1B94 - chains C and B of the 4 polymer chains in the assembly; structure by X-ray diffraction, 1.90 A resolution.

# Chain C
Molecule: 11-nt DNA strand
Sequence (11 nucleotides; each row starts with the number of its first residue):
     1 AAAGATATCTT
Ion coordination: Ca2+: DA7 (shared with 2 residues of chain A)

# Chain B
Name: Restriction endonuclease ecorv
Organism: Escherichia coli
Notes: EC 3.1.21.4
Reference sequence: P04390 (T2E5_ECOLI); residues 2-245 here correspond to UniProt positions 1-244 (UniProt number = residue number - 1)
Amino-acid sequence (244 residues; numbered 2 to 245; the number before each row is that of its first residue):
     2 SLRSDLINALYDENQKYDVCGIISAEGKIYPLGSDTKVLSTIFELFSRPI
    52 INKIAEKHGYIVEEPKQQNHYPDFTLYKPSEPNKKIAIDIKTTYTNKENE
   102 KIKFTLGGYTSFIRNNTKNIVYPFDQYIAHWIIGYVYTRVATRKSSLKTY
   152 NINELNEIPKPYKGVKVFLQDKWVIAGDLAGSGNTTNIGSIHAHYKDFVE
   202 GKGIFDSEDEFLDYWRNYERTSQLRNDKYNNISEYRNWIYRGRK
Ion coordination: Ca2+: Asp-74, Asp-90 (shared with 1 residue of chain D)

# How chain C and chain B interact
Contacting residue pairs (18):
  DA2(C) with Leu-180(B), phosphate contact; Ser-223(B), hydrogen bond to the phosphate; Arg-226(B), salt bridge to the phosphate
  DA3(C) with Gly-184(B), base contact; Thr-222(B), phosphate contact; Ser-223(B), hydrogen bond to the phosphate
  DG4(C) with Ser-183(B), base contact; Gly-184(B), hydrogen bond to the base; Asn-185(B), hydrogen bond to the base
  DA5(C) with Asn-185(B), hydrogen bond to the base; Thr-186(B), base contact
  DA7(C) with Lys-38(B), hydrogen bond to the sugar
  DC9(C) with Gln-69(B), phosphate contact; Asn-70(B), hydrogen bond to the base
  DT10(C) with Gln-69(B), hydrogen bond to the phosphate; Asn-70(B), hydrogen bond to the sugar
  DT11(C) with Gln-68(B), hydrogen bond to the phosphate; His-71(B), salt bridge to the phosphate
Other interface residues (no listed pair), chain C (9 interface residues in all): DA1
Other interface residues (no listed pair), chain B (15 interface residues in all): Tyr-219, Asn-231

# In short
9 residues of chain C face 15 of chain B across their interface, with 10 hydrogen bonds and 2 salt bridges.
Among the polar pairs are DG4(C)/Gly-184(B), DG4(C)/Asn-185(B) and DA5(C)/Asn-185(B). Asp-74(B) and Asp-90(B)
form the Ca2+ site.
Chain C is an 11-nt DNA strand and chain B is Restriction endonuclease ecorv (Escherichia coli); the
structure, Restriction endonuclease ecorv with calcium, was determined by X-ray diffraction (same publication
as 1B95, 1B96 and 1B97).
